4Z1M - chains D and G of the 10 polymer chains in the assembly; structure by X-ray diffraction, 3.30 A resolution.

== Chain D ==
Molecule: ATP synthase subunit beta, mitochondrial
Organism: Bos taurus
Notes: EC 3.6.3.14
UniProtKB: P00829 (ATPB_BOVIN); residues -3 to 478 here correspond to UniProt positions 47-528 (UniProt number = residue number + 50)
Chain sequence (482 residues; each row starts with the number of its first residue; numbers below 1 keep their minus sign (Ala-3 is residue -3)):
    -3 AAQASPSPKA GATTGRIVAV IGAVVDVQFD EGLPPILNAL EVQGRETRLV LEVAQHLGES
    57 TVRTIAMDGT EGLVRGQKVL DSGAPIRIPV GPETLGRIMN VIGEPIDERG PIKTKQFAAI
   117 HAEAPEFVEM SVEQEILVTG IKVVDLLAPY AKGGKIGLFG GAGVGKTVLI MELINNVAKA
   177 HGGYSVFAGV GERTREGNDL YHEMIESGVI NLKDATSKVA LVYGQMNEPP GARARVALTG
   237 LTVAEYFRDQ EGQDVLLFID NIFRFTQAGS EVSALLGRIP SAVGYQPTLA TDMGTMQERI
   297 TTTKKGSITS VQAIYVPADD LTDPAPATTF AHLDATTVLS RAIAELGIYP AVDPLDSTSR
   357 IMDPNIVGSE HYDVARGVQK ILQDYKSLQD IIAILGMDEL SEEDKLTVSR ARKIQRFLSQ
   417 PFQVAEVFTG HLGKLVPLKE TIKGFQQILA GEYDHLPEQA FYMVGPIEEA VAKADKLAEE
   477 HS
Not modelled in the structure: -3 to 8, 478
Bound ions: Mg2+: Thr163 (together with ADP)
Residues lining bound ligands:
  - ADP (adenosine-5'-diphosphate): Gly157, Ala158, Gly159, Val160, Gly161, Lys162, Thr163, Val164, Arg189, Tyr345, Phe418, Ala421, Phe424, Thr425
  - ATP (adenosine-5'-triphosphate): Arg356, Asp359, Tyr368
UniProt features mapped onto this chain:
  - binding site (ADP): Gly159, Val160, Gly161, Lys162, Thr163, Val164
  - binding site (ATP): Gly159, Gly161, Lys162, Thr163, Val164, Arg189
  - binding site (phosphate): Gly159, Val160, Gly161, Lys162, Thr163
  - binding site (Mg(2+)): Thr163, Glu188
  - modified residue: Lys74 (N6-acetyllysine), Lys111 (N6-acetyllysine), Lys148 (N6-acetyllysine), Lys209 (N6-acetyllysine), Lys214 (N6-acetyllysine), Thr262 (Phosphothreonine), Ser365 (Phosphoserine), Lys376 (N6-acetyllysine), Ser383 (Phosphoserine), Lys430 (N6-acetyllysine), Lys435 (N6-acetyllysine), Lys472 (N6-acetyllysine)
  - glycosylation: Ser56 (O-linked (GlcNAc) serine)

== Chain G ==
Molecule: ATP synthase subunit gamma, mitochondrial
Organism: Bos taurus
UniProtKB: P05631 (ATPG_BOVIN); residues 1-273 here correspond to UniProt positions 26-298 (UniProt number = residue number + 25)
Chain sequence (273 residues; row label = number of the first residue in the row):
     1 ATLKDITRRL KSIKNIQKIT KSMKMVAAAK YARAERELKP ARVYGVGSLA LYEKADIKTP
    61 EDKKKHLIIG VSSDRGLCGA IHSSVAKQMK SEAANLAAAG KEVKIIGVGD KIRSILHRTH
   121 SDQFLVTFKE VGRRPPTFGD ASVIALELLN SGYEFDEGSI IFNRFRSVIS YKTEEKPIFS
   181 LDTISSAESM SIYDDIDADV LRNYQEYSLA NIIYYSLKES TTSEQSARMT AMDNASKNAS
   241 EMIDKLTLTF NRTRQAVITK ELIEIISGAA ALD
Not modelled in the structure: 45-72, 92-107, 154-163, 174-204, 273
UniProt features mapped onto this chain:
  - modified residue: Lys14 (N6-acetyllysine), Lys24 (N6-succinyllysine), Lys30 (N6-acetyllysine), Lys90 (N6-acetyllysine), Ser121 (Phosphoserine), Lys129 (N6-acetyllysine), Lys172 (N6-acetyllysine), Lys245 (N6-succinyllysine)

== How chain D and chain G interact ==
Residue-residue contacts (18; chain D residue first):
  Ala270(D) - Leu272(G)
  Arg274(D) - Leu272(G)
  Ile275(D) - Ile265(G)  hydrophobic
  Ile275(D) - Ala269(G)  hydrophobic
  Ile275(D) - Leu272(G)  hydrophobic
  Pro276(D) - Ile265(G)
  Asp316(D) - Lys4(G)  salt bridge
  Asp386(D) - Asn15(G)  hydrogen bond
  Asp386(D) - Ile19(G)
  Ile387(D) - Ile19(G)  hydrophobic
  Ile390(D) - Ile16(G)  hydrophobic
  Ile390(D) - Ile19(G)  hydrophobic
  Ile390(D) - Thr20(G)
  Ile390(D) - Leu77(G)
  Leu391(D) - Met23(G)  hydrophobic
  Glu395(D) - Arg75(G)
  Glu395(D) - Arg133(G)  hydrogen bond (backbone-side chain)
  Glu395(D) - Arg228(G)  salt bridge
Other interface residues (no listed pair), chain D (15 interface residues in all): Gly273, Ser277, Thr318, Leu396, Ser397
Other interface residues (no listed pair), chain G (16 interface residues in all): Gly76, Glu264, Gly268

== Overview ==
Chain D and chain G form an interface of 15 and 16 residues respectively; the contacts include 2 hydrogen
bonds and 2 salt bridges. Polar pairs include Asp316(D)-Lys4(G), Glu395(D)-Arg228(G) and Asp386(D)-Asn15(G).
Chain D binds ATP and ADP.
Chain D is ATP synthase subunit beta, mitochondrial and chain G is ATP synthase subunit gamma, mitochondrial,
both from Bos taurus; the structure, Bovine F1-ATPase inhibited by three copies of the inhibitor protein IF1
crystallised in the presence of ..., was determined by X-ray diffraction together with 4YXW from the same
study.
